4I7Z - chains C and D of the 8 polymer chains in the assembly; structure by X-ray diffraction, 2.80 A resolution.

== Chain C ==
Molecule: Apocytochrome f
Organism: Mastigocladus laminosus
Reference sequence: P83793 (CYF_MASLA); residues 1-289 here correspond to UniProt positions 45-333 (UniProt number = residue number + 44)
Chain sequence (289 residues; each row starts with the number of its first residue):
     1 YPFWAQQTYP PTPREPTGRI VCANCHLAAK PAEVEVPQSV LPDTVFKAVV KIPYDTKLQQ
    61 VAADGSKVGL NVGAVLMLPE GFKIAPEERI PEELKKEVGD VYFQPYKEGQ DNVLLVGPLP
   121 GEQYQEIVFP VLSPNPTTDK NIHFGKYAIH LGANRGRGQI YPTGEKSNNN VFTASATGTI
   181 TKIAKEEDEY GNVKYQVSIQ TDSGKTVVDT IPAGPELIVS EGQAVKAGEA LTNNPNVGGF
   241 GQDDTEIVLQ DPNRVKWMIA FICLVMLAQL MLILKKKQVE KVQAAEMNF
Unresolved in the structure: 289
Construct notes: engineered mutation Pro11 (Glu55 in P83793)
Ion coordination: heme Fe: Tyr1, His26; Cd2+: His143 (shared with 1 residue of chain A)
Residues lining bound ligands:
  - 1E2 ((2S)-3-(acetyloxy)-2-hydroxypropyl 6-deoxy-6-sulfo-beta-D-glucopyranoside): Lys275, Gln278, Val279
  - heme (HEM): Tyr1, Pro2, Trp4, Ala5, Thr8, Tyr9, Cys22, Cys25, His26, Gln60, Gly69, Leu70, Asn71, Val72, Gly73, Ala74, Val75, Val116, Pro118, Gly152, Asn154, Gly156, Arg157, Gly158, Gln159, Ile160, Tyr161, Pro162
  - OZ2 ((2R)-3-{[(R)-{[(2S)-2,3-dihydroxypropyl]oxy}(hydroxy)phosphoryl]oxy}-2-[(6Z)-tridec-6-enoyloxy]propyl (9Z)-octadec-9-enoate), molecule 1: Val36, Pro37, Gln38
  - OZ2, molecule 2: Asp251, Asn253, Arg254, Trp257, Met258, Ala260, Phe261, Leu264
Swiss-Prot annotation at these positions:
  - binding site (heme): Tyr1, Cys22, Cys25, His26

== Chain D ==
Molecule: Cytochrome b6-f complex iron-sulfur subunit
Organism: Mastigocladus laminosus
Notes: EC 1.10.9.1
Reference sequence: P83794 (UCRI_MASLA); residue numbers follow UniProt; this construct covers 1-179
Chain sequence (179 residues; each row starts with the number of its first residue):
     1 MAQFTESMDV PDMGRRQFMN LLAFGTVTGV ALGALYPLVK YFIPPSGGAV GGGTTAKDKL
    61 GNNVKVSKFL ESHNAGDRVL VQGLKGDPTY IVVESKEAIR DYGINAVCTH LGCVVPWNAA
   121 ENKFKCPCHG SQYDETGKVI RGPAPLSLAL CHATVQDDNI VLTPWTETDF RTGEKPWWV
Unresolved in the structure: 1-8, 47-179
Residues lining bound ligands:
  - 1E2 ((2S)-3-(acetyloxy)-2-hydroxypropyl 6-deoxy-6-sulfo-beta-D-glucopyranoside): Arg16, Asn20, Phe24
  - OZ2 ((2R)-3-{[(R)-{[(2S)-2,3-dihydroxypropyl]oxy}(hydroxy)phosphoryl]oxy}-2-[(6Z)-tridec-6-enoyloxy]propyl (9Z)-octadec-9-enoate): Gly33, Ala34, Tyr36, Pro37

== How chain C and chain D interact ==
Residue-residue contacts (20; chain C residue first):
  Phe261(C) - Val30(D)
  Phe261(C) - Ala34(D)
  Leu264(C) - Thr26(D)
  Leu264(C) - Val30(D)  hydrophobic
  Val265(C) - Val30(D)  hydrophobic
  Ala268(C) - Thr26(D)
  Ala268(C) - Val27(D)
  Met271(C) - Leu22(D)  hydrophobic
  Met271(C) - Ala23(D)  hydrophobic
  Leu272(C) - Ala23(D)  hydrophobic
  Leu272(C) - Val27(D)  hydrophobic
  Leu274(C) - Met19(D)  hydrophobic
  Lys275(C) - Arg16(D)  hydrogen bond (side chain-backbone)
  Lys275(C) - Met19(D)
  Lys275(C) - Asn20(D)  hydrogen bond
  Gln278(C) - Arg15(D)
  Gln278(C) - Arg16(D)
  Gln278(C) - Met19(D)
  Val282(C) - Pro11(D)  hydrophobic
  Val282(C) - Arg16(D)
Other interface residues (no listed pair), chain C (11 interface residues in all): Lys281
Other interface residues (no listed pair), chain D (14 interface residues in all): Phe24, Gly29, Gly33

== Overview ==
11 residues of chain C and 14 residues of chain D are in contact, with 2 hydrogen bonds. Polar contacts
include Lys275(C)-Arg16(D) and Lys275(C)-Asn20(D). One compound OZ2 molecule and one compound 1E2 molecule are
bound between chain C and chain D.
Here chain C is Apocytochrome f and chain D is Cytochrome b6-f complex iron-sulfur subunit, both from
Mastigocladus laminosus. Entry 4I7Z (Crystal structure of cytochrome b6f in DOPG, with disordered Rieske
Iron-Sulfur Protein soluble domain) was determined by X-ray diffraction.
